Entry 6REC (electron microscopy, 3.30 A resolution); this record covers chains 4 and 7 of the 31 polymer chains in the assembly.

Chain 4:
Name: Mitochondrial ATP synthase associated protein ASA4
From: Polytomella sp. Pringsheim 198.80
UniProtKB: D7NIZ2 (D7NIZ2_9CHLO); residue numbers follow UniProt; this construct covers 1-294
Amino-acid sequence (294 residues; row label = number of the first residue in the row):
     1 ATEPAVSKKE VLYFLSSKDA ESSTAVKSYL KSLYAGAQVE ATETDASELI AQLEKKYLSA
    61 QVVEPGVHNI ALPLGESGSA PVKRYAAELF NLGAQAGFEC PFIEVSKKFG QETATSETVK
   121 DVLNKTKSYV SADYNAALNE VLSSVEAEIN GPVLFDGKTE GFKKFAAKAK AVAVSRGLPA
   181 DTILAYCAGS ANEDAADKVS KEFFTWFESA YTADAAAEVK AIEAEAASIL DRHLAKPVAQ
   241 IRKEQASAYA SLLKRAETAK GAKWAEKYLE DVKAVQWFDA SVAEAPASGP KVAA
Unresolved in the structure: 1-4

Chain 7:
Name: Mitochondrial ATP synthase associated protein ASA7
From: Polytomella sp. Pringsheim 198.80
UniProtKB: D8V7I2 (D8V7I2_9CHLO); residue numbers follow UniProt; this construct covers 1-190
Amino-acid sequence (190 residues; each row starts with the number of its first residue):
     1 MSSVRAGVEA GRRDLTTFTF SGLQDAPVAA LSGSIKLNVA AKAGKAEVTV AAGAAKAATQ
    61 VSAAALRKLS GSKISLAEVA RISVLHSSIQ NYLLSLSNER YQLLSQWPDF TTMYGKDFYY
   121 RAHPEDLKKF YDAADEYYKL YETVTEFDSL SALASQVVPN YAARRRSTVH PAIGSTVADG
   181 AFTNFLLSKQ
Unresolved in the structure: 1-14

Interface between chain 4 and chain 7:
Contacting residue pairs (119):
  Lys56(4) - Thr168(7)
  Val63(4) - Arg165(7)
  Val63(4) - Pro171(7)  hydrophobic
  Glu64(4) - Ala162(7)
  Glu64(4) - Arg166(7)  salt bridge
  Val67(4) - Leu85(7)
  Val67(4) - Tyr161(7)  hydrophobic
  Val67(4) - Arg165(7)
  His68(4) - Ser83(7)
  His68(4) - Val84(7)  hydrogen bond (backbone-backbone)
  His68(4) - Leu85(7)
  His68(4) - Val158(7)
  His68(4) - Ala162(7)
  Asn69(4) - Val84(7)
  Ile70(4) - Leu85(7)
  Ala71(4) - Val84(7)  hydrophobic
  Leu72(4) - Leu85(7)  hydrophobic
  Leu72(4) - Ser88(7)  hydrogen bond (backbone-side chain)
  Leu74(4) - Tyr92(7)  hydrophobic
  Tyr85(4) - Tyr161(7)  hydrogen bond
  Tyr85(4) - Arg165(7)
  Leu89(4) - Arg165(7)
  Leu89(4) - Ala172(7)  hydrophobic
  Gly93(4) - His170(7)
  Phe98(4) - Val169(7)
  Phe98(4) - His170(7)
  Phe98(4) - Pro171(7)
  Glu99(4) - His170(7)  hydrogen bond (backbone-side chain)
  Pro101(4) - His170(7)
  Pro101(4) - Ile173(7)
  Phe102(4) - Ala181(7)  hydrophobic
  Phe102(4) - Asn184(7)
  Glu104(4) - Val169(7)
  Val105(4) - Val169(7)
  Val105(4) - Ala181(7)  hydrophobic
  Phe109(4) - Ala178(7)
  Phe109(4) - Ala181(7)
  Phe109(4) - Phe182(7)
  Phe109(4) - Phe185(7)  hydrophobic
  Thr113(4) - Phe185(7)
  Val122(4) - Phe182(7)
  Val122(4) - Phe185(7)  hydrophobic
  Val122(4) - Leu186(7)  hydrophobic
  Leu123(4) - Phe182(7)  hydrophobic
  Leu123(4) - Leu186(7)  hydrophobic
  Thr126(4) - Phe182(7)
  Tyr129(4) - Val169(7)  hydrophobic
  Tyr129(4) - Ala178(7)
  Val130(4) - Asp179(7)
  Val130(4) - Phe182(7)  hydrophobic
  Ser131(4) - Asp179(7)  hydrogen bond (backbone-side chain)
  Tyr134(4) - Asp179(7)
  Tyr134(4) - Thr183(7)
  Leu138(4) - Phe182(7)  hydrophobic
  Leu138(4) - Leu186(7)  hydrophobic
  Phe155(4) - Phe185(7)  hydrophobic
  Phe155(4) - Leu186(7)  hydrophobic
  Phe155(4) - Gln190(7)
  Asp156(4) - Gln190(7)
  Phe162(4) - Leu186(7)
  Phe162(4) - Ser188(7)
  Phe165(4) - Leu186(7)  hydrophobic
  Ala166(4) - Leu187(7)
  Ala169(4) - Leu187(7)  hydrophobic
  Lys170(4) - Leu187(7)
  Ala173(4) - Thr183(7)
  Arg176(4) - Asp179(7)  salt bridge
  Leu178(4) - Asp179(7)
  Leu178(4) - Thr183(7)
  Ile183(4) - Gly180(7)
  Ile183(4) - Asn184(7)  hydrogen bond (backbone-side chain)
  Leu184(4) - Asn184(7)
  Leu184(4) - Leu187(7)  hydrophobic
  Leu184(4) - Ser188(7)
  Cys187(4) - Asn184(7)  hydrogen bond
  Trp206(4) - Thr176(7)
  Trp206(4) - Gly180(7)
  Phe207(4) - Val177(7)  hydrophobic
  Ala210(4) - Thr176(7)
  Ala210(4) - Val177(7)  hydrophobic
  Asp214(4) - Gly174(7)
  Asp214(4) - Val177(7)
  Glu218(4) - Arg164(7)  salt bridge
  Glu218(4) - Arg165(7)  salt bridge
  Ile222(4) - Val157(7)  hydrophobic
  Ile222(4) - Tyr161(7)  hydrophobic
  Glu223(4) - Tyr92(7)
  Glu225(4) - Val157(7)
  Ala226(4) - Tyr92(7)  hydrophobic
  Ala226(4) - Leu93(7)
  Ala227(4) - Leu96(7)  hydrophobic
  Ile229(4) - Leu153(7)  hydrophobic
  Ile229(4) - Gln156(7)
  Ile229(4) - Val157(7)  hydrophobic
  Leu230(4) - Leu93(7)
  Leu230(4) - Leu96(7)  hydrophobic
  Leu230(4) - Ser97(7)
  Leu230(4) - Leu150(7)  hydrophobic
  Leu230(4) - Leu153(7)  hydrophobic
  Asp231(4) - Arg100(7)  salt bridge
  His233(4) - Thr143(7)
  His233(4) - Ser149(7)  hydrogen bond
  His233(4) - Leu153(7)
  Leu234(4) - Arg100(7)
  Leu234(4) - Thr143(7)
  Ala235(4) - Lys139(7)  hydrogen bond (backbone-side chain)
  Lys236(4) - Lys139(7)
  Lys236(4) - Thr143(7)  hydrogen bond (backbone-side chain)
  Val238(4) - Glu142(7)
  Val238(4) - Thr143(7)
  Val238(4) - Glu146(7)
  Ile241(4) - Thr143(7)
  Ile241(4) - Ser149(7)
  Arg242(4) - Glu146(7)  salt bridge
  Gln245(4) - Ser149(7)  hydrogen bond (side chain-backbone)
  Gln245(4) - Ala152(7)
  Val275(4) - Arg81(7)
  Phe278(4) - Arg81(7)
  Asp279(4) - Arg81(7)  salt bridge
Interface residues without a listed pair, chain 4 (77 interface residues in all): Ala60, Gly75, Phe90, Lys108, Gly110, Gly157, Lys158, Ala180, Tyr211, Pro237, Pro290
Interface residues without a listed pair, chain 7 (57 interface residues in all): Val79, Ala80, Ile82, Ile89, Leu140, Val144, Asp148, Ser167, Ser175, Lys189

Summary:
The interface between chain 4 and chain 7 involves 77 residues on one side and 57 on the other, with 11
hydrogen bonds and 7 salt bridges. Among the polar pairs are Glu64(4)-Arg166(7), Arg176(4)-Asp179(7) and
Glu218(4)-Arg164(7).
Chain 4 is Mitochondrial ATP synthase associated protein ASA4 and chain 7 is Mitochondrial ATP synthase
associated protein ASA7, both from Polytomella sp. Pringsheim 198.80; the structure, Cryo-EM structure of
Polytomella F-ATP synthase, Rotary substate 3A, monomer-masked refinement, was determined by electron
microscopy together with 6RD4, 6RD5, 6RD6, 6RD7, 6RD8, 6RD9 and 46 further entries from the same study.
